PDB entry 9FG2 | electron microscopy, 3.00 A resolution | chains B and C of the 6 polymer chains in the assembly

== Chain B ==
Name: Gamma-aminobutyric acid receptor subunit beta-3
Source organism: Homo sapiens
Reference sequence: P28472 (GBRB3_HUMAN); residues 1-448 here correspond to UniProt positions 26-473 (UniProt number = residue number + 25)
Chain sequence (395 residues; numbered -53 to 448; 107 numbers in that range are skipped by the numbering (no residue carries them; nothing is unmodelled there); the number before each row is that of its first residue; numbers below 1 keep their minus sign (Met-53 is residue -53)):
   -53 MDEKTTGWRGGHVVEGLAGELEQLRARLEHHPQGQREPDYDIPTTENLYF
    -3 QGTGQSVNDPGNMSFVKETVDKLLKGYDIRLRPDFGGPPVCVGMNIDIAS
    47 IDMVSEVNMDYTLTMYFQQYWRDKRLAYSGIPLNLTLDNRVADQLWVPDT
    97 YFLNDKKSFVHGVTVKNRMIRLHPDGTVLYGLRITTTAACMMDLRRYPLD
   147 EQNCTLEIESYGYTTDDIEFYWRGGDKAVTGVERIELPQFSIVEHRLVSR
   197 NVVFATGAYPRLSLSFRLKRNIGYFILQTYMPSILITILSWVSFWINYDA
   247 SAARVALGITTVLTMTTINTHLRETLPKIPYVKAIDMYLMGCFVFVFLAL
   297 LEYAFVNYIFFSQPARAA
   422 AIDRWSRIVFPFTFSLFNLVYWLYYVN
Disordered / not traced: -53 to 7, 448
Sequence notes: initiating methionine (-53); expression tag (-52 to 0); linker (308-314)
Cystine bridges: Cys136-Cys150
Covalently attached groups: N-acetylglucosamine (NAG) linked to Asn80; glycan linked to Asn149
Small-molecule neighbours:
  - gamma-amino-butanoic acid (ABU): Tyr97, Glu155, Ser156, Tyr157, Phe200, Thr202, Tyr205
  - D3D ((19S,22R,25R)-22,25,26-trihydroxy-16,22-dioxo-17,21,23-trioxa-22lambda~5~-phosphahexacosan-19-yl (9E)-octadec-9-enoate): Thr262, Asn265, Val278, Met286, Phe289, Val290
Curated features (UniProtKB/Swiss-Prot):
  - binding site (benzamidine): Asp95 to Tyr97, Glu155 to Tyr157, Phe200
  - binding site (4-aminobutanoate): Tyr97, Glu155, Tyr157, Thr202
  - binding site (histamine): Tyr97, Ser156, Tyr157, Thr202
  - glycosylation (N-linked (GlcNAc...) asparagine): Asn8, Asn80, Asn149

== Chain C ==
Name: Isoform 1 of Gamma-aminobutyric acid receptor subunit gamma-2
Source organism: Homo sapiens
Reference sequence: P18507 (GBRG2_HUMAN), isoform P18507-2; the construct has insertions or renumbered stretches relative to UniProt, so the offset changes along the chain: 1-322 = UniProt 40-361; 400-428 = UniProt 447-475
Chain sequence (373 residues; each row starts with the number of its first residue; note: 71 numbers in that range are skipped by the numbering (no residue carries them; nothing is unmodelled there); numbers below 1 keep their minus sign (Thr-1 is residue -1)):
    -1 TGQKSDDDYEDYTSNKTWVLTPKVPEGDVTVILNNLLEGYDNKLRPDIGV
    49 KPTLIHTDMYVNSIGPVNAINMEYTIDIFFAQTWYDRRLKFNSTIKVLRL
    99 NSNMVGKIWIPDTFFRNSKKADAHWITTPNRMLRIWNDGRVLYTLRLTID
   149 AECQLQLHNFPMDEHSCPLEFSSYGYPREEIVYQWKRSSVEVGDTRSWRL
   199 YQFSFVGLRNTTEVVKTTSGDYVVMSVYFDLSRRMGYFTIQTYIPCTLIV
   249 VLSWVSFWINKDAVPARTSLGITTVLTMTTLSTIARKSLPKVSYVTAMDL
   299 FVSVCFIFVFSALVEYGTLHYFVSSQPARA
   400 AKMDSYARIFFPTAFCLFNLVYWVSYLYLGTGGTTETSQVAPA
Disordered / not traced: -1 to 24, 430-442
Sequence notes: expression tag (-1 to 0, 429-442); conflict Thr11 (Ala50 in P18507); linker (323-328)
Cystine bridges: Cys151-Cys165
Covalently attached groups: N-acetylglucosamine (NAG) linked to Asn208
Curated features (UniProtKB/Swiss-Prot):
  - glycosylation (N-linked (GlcNAc...) asparagine): Asn13, Asn90, Asn208

== Interface between chain B and chain C ==
Pairs across the interface - 79 pairs, chain B then chain C:
  Asn8(B) with Gly47(C)
  Met9(B) with Arg43(C); Arg86(C)
  Val12(B) with Leu42(C), hydrophobic
  Lys13(B) with Gly37(C); Asp39(C); Leu42(C)
  Asp48(B) with Lys117(C), salt bridge
  Tyr62(B) with Phe112(C); Arg114(C); Tyr172(C)
  Gln64(B) with Thr216(C)
  Thr82(B) with Gly173(C); Tyr174(C); Glu178(C)
  Leu83(B) with Lys41(C); Leu42(C), hydrophobic; Tyr174(C)
  Asp84(B) with Asn40(C); Lys41(C), hydrogen bond (backbone-backbone); Ile108(C); Tyr174(C)
  Arg86(B) with Asn40(C); Gly104(C), hydrogen bond (side chain-backbone)
  Val87(B) with Lys41(C)
  His107(B) with Ser116(C); Lys117(C)
  Val109(B) with Thr111(C); Phe112(C); Phe113(C), hydrophobic; Ala119(C); Asp120(C); Ala121(C); Leu145(C), hydrophobic
  Thr110(B) with Thr111(C), hydrogen bond (backbone-backbone); Leu145(C)
  Val111(B) with Asp110(C)
  Asn113(B) with Phe112(C); Tyr172(C)
  Arg114(B) with Tyr172(C)
  Met115(B) with Tyr172(C), hydrophobic; Gly173(C)
  Arg117(B) with Gly173(C), hydrogen bond (side chain-backbone); Pro175(C); Ser217(C), hydrogen bond (side chain-backbone); Tyr220(C), hydrogen bond
  Gly127(B) with Tyr172(C)
  Leu128(B) with Tyr172(C), hydrogen bond (backbone-side chain)
  Arg129(B) with Phe112(C); Phe113(C), hydrogen bond (side chain-backbone); Arg114(C), hydrogen bond (side chain-backbone); Ser116(C), hydrogen bond (side chain-backbone); Tyr172(C), hydrogen bond (backbone-side chain)
  Pro184(B) with Lys289(C); Ser291(C)
  Gln185(B) with Lys289(C)
  Asn217(B) with Ser291(C)
  Tyr220(B) with Lys289(C); Val290(C); Ser291(C)
  Leu223(B) with Val293(C), hydrophobic; Asp297(C)
  Gln224(B) with Arg284(C)
  Leu231(B) with Phe304(C), hydrophobic
  Leu235(B) with Ile270(C), hydrophobic; Val273(C), hydrophobic; Phe308(C), hydrophobic; Leu311(C), hydrophobic
  Trp241(B) with His318(C); Tyr319(C)
  Ile242(B) with His318(C)
  Asn243(B) with His318(C), hydrogen bond (backbone-side chain)
  Ala249(B) with Val262(C), hydrophobic; Thr266(C)
  Leu253(B) with Ile270(C), hydrophobic
  Thr256(B) with Ile270(C); Leu274(C)
  Thr260(B) with Leu274(C)
  Arg428(B) with Tyr319(C)
Other interface residues (no listed pair), chain B (55 interface residues in all): Val16, Asp17, Leu20, Ser46, Met49, Leu79, Asn80, Leu81, Phe105, Leu125, Glu182, Gly219, Ile232, Ile234, Ala246, Ala248
Other interface residues (no listed pair), chain C (62 interface residues in all): Pro44, Asp45, Ile46, Val48, Asn69, Phe78, Ile106, Trp107, Pro109, Arg129, Leu143, Glu150, Gln152, Pro263, Ser280, Thr281, Tyr292

== Summary ==
The interface between chain B and chain C involves 55 residues on one side and 62 on the other, with 12
hydrogen bonds and 1 salt bridge. Among the polar pairs are Asp48(B)-Lys117(C), Arg86(B)-Gly104(C) and
Arg117(B)-Gly173(C). Ligands of chain B: compound D3D and gamma-amino-butanoic acid.
Chain B is Gamma-aminobutyric acid receptor subunit beta-3 and chain C is Isoform 1 of Gamma-aminobutyric acid
receptor subunit gamma-2, both from Homo sapiens; the structure, Cryo-EM structure of the alpha1beta3gamma2
GABA(A) receptor in complex with GABA and Nb38 in the long-lived ..., was determined by electron microscopy.
